PDB entry 6J2I | X-ray diffraction, 2.30 A resolution | chains A and C of the 3 polymer chains in the assembly

[Chain A]
Protein: Ptal-N*01:01
Source organism: Pteropus alecto
UniProtKB: A0A125R585 (A0A125R585_PTEAL); residues 1-277 here correspond to UniProt positions 25-301 (UniProt number = residue number + 24)
Amino-acid sequence (280 residues; each row starts with the number of its first residue; numbers below 1 keep their minus sign (Gly-2 is residue -2)):
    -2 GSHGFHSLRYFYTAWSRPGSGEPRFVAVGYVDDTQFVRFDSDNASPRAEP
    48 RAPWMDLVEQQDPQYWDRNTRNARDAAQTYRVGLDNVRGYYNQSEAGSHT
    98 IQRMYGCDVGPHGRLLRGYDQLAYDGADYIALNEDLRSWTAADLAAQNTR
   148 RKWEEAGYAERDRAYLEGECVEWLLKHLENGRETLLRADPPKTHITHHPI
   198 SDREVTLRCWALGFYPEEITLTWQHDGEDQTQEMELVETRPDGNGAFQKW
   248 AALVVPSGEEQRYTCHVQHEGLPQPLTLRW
Construct notes: expression tag (-2 to 0)
Disulfides: Cys104-Cys167, Cys206-Cys262
Reported in the primary citation:
  - contacts within the chain: Asp59-Arg65 (hydrogen bond)

[Chain C]
Protein: H17N10-np
Amino-acid sequence (9 residues; each row starts with the number of its first residue):
     1 DFEKEGYSL

[Interface between chain A and chain C]
Residue-residue contacts (39; chain A residue first):
  Tyr7(A) - Asp1(C)
  Tyr7(A) - Phe2(C)  hydrophobic
  Tyr9(A) - Phe2(C)
  Ala24(A) - Phe2(C)  hydrophobic
  Tyr62(A) - Asp1(C)
  Arg65(A) - Asp1(C)  salt bridge
  Asn66(A) - Asp1(C)  hydrogen bond
  Asn66(A) - Phe2(C)  hydrogen bond (side chain-backbone)
  Asn69(A) - Phe2(C)
  Asn69(A) - Lys4(C)
  Thr76(A) - Tyr7(C)
  Thr76(A) - Ser8(C)  hydrogen bond (backbone-side chain)
  Val79(A) - Ser8(C)
  Gly80(A) - Ser8(C)  hydrogen bond (backbone-side chain)
  Asn83(A) - Ser8(C)
  Asn83(A) - Leu9(C)  hydrogen bond (side chain-backbone)
  Val84(A) - Leu9(C)  hydrophobic
  Tyr87(A) - Leu9(C)  hydrogen bond (side chain-backbone)
  Ile98(A) - Leu9(C)  hydrophobic
  Arg100(A) - Glu3(C)  salt bridge
  Tyr102(A) - Phe2(C)
  Tyr102(A) - Glu3(C)  hydrogen bond (side chain-backbone)
  Leu119(A) - Leu9(C)  hydrophobic
  Tyr126(A) - Leu9(C)  hydrophobic
  Thr146(A) - Leu9(C)  hydrogen bond (side chain-backbone)
  Lys149(A) - Ser8(C)
  Lys149(A) - Leu9(C)  hydrogen bond (side chain-backbone)
  Trp150(A) - Tyr7(C)  hydrogen bond (side chain-backbone)
  Trp150(A) - Ser8(C)  hydrogen bond (side chain-backbone)
  Trp150(A) - Leu9(C)  hydrophobic
  Ala153(A) - Tyr7(C)  hydrophobic
  Tyr155(A) - Glu3(C)  hydrogen bond
  Tyr155(A) - Gly6(C)
  Arg158(A) - Glu5(C)  salt bridge
  Asp159(A) - Glu3(C)
  Tyr162(A) - Asp1(C)  hydrogen bond (side chain-backbone)
  Tyr162(A) - Phe2(C)
  Tyr162(A) - Glu3(C)
  Trp170(A) - Asp1(C)  hydrogen bond
Other interface residues (no listed pair), chain A (30 interface residues in all): Val34, Ala45, Ala70
From the paper, about this interface:
  - pairs named by the authors: Arg65(A)-Asp1(C) (hydrogen bond)

[Summary]
30 residues of chain A and 9 residues of chain C are in contact, with 14 hydrogen bonds and 3 salt bridges.
Among the polar pairs are Arg65(A)-Asp1(C), Arg100(A)-Glu3(C) and Arg158(A)-Glu5(C). The paper describes a
hydrogen bond between Arg65(A) and Asp1(C). The paper reports contacts within the chain involving Asp59(A) and
Arg65(A).
Here chain A is Ptal-N*01:01 (Pteropus alecto) and chain C is H17N10-np. Entry 6J2I (Crystal structure of bat
(Pteropus Alecto) MHC class I Ptal-N*01:01 in complex with H17N10 influenza-like virus-derivrd ...) was
determined by X-ray diffraction (same publication as 6J2D, 6J2E, 6J2F, 6J2G, 6J2H, 6J2J and 6K7T).
